9FX1 - chains A and C of the 4 polymer chains in the assembly; structure by electron microscopy, 1.76 A resolution.

# Chain A
Protein: Capsid protein VP1
Organism: Human rhinovirus 89 ATCC VR-1199
Reference sequence: P07210 (POLG_HRV8A); residues 4-288 here correspond to UniProt positions 575-859 (UniProt number = residue number + 571)
Chain sequence (285 residues; each row starts with the number of its first residue):
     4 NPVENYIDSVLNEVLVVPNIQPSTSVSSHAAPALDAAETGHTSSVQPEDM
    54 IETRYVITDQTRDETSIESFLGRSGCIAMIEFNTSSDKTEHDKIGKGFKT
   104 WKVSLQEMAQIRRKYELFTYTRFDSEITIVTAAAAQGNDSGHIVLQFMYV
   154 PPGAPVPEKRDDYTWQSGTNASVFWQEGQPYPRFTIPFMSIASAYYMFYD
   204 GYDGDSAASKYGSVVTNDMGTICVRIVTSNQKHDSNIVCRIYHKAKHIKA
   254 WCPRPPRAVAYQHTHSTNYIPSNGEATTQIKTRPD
What the authors report for this chain:
  - conformationally variable residues (loop rearrangement, side-chain flip): V218 to G223

# Chain C
Protein: Capsid protein VP3
Organism: Human rhinovirus 89 ATCC VR-1199
Reference sequence: P07210 (POLG_HRV8A); residues 21-234 here correspond to UniProt positions 357-570 (UniProt number = residue number + 336)
Chain sequence (214 residues; row label = number of the first residue in the row):
    21 SPSAFPYFHPTKEIFIPGQVRNLIEMCQVDTLIPVNNTQENVRSVNMYTV
    71 DLRTQVDLAKEVFSIPVDIASQPLATTLIGELASYYTHWTGSLRFSFMFC
   121 GSASSTLKLLIAYTPPGVGKPKSRREAMLGTHLVWDVGLQSTASLVVPWV
   171 SASHFRFTTPDTYSSAGYITCWYQTNFVVPDSTPDNAKMVCMVSACKDFC
   221 LRLARDTNLHTQEG

# How chain A and chain C interact
Pairs across the interface (142):
  L18(A) - N42(C)
  V20(A) - K217(C)
  V20(A) - D218(C)
  V20(A) - C220(C)  hydrophobic
  P21(A) - K217(C)
  N22(A) - K217(C)
  I23(A) - D218(C)
  A36(A) - A163(C)
  A36(A) - S164(C)  hydrogen bond (backbone-backbone)
  L37(A) - W155(C)
  L37(A) - Q160(C)
  L37(A) - T162(C)
  L37(A) - A163(C)  hydrophobic
  D38(A) - Q160(C)
  D38(A) - S161(C)
  D38(A) - T162(C)  hydrogen bond (backbone-backbone)
  A39(A) - T162(C)
  A40(A) - M118(C)  hydrophobic
  A40(A) - T162(C)  hydrogen bond (backbone-side chain)
  A40(A) - M212(C)  hydrophobic
  E41(A) - M118(C)
  E41(A) - S161(C)
  E41(A) - T162(C)
  T45(A) - Q48(C)
  T45(A) - V49(C)
  T45(A) - D50(C)  hydrogen bond (side chain-backbone)
  T45(A) - R114(C)
  T45(A) - S214(C)
  S46(A) - R114(C)  hydrogen bond (backbone-side chain)
  S46(A) - S164(C)
  V48(A) - R114(C)  hydrogen bond (backbone-side chain)
  V48(A) - S164(C)
  Q49(A) - R114(C)
  Q49(A) - C216(C)
  Q49(A) - K217(C)  hydrogen bond (side chain-backbone)
  P50(A) - S112(C)
  P50(A) - V166(C)  hydrophobic
  E51(A) - K217(C)  salt bridge
  M53(A) - L153(C)  hydrophobic
  M53(A) - S164(C)
  I54(A) - T151(C)
  I54(A) - P168(C)  hydrophobic
  Q63(A) - T110(C)
  Q63(A) - D218(C)  hydrogen bond (side chain-backbone)
  Q63(A) - C220(C)
  R65(A) - N42(C)  hydrogen bond (backbone-side chain)
  R65(A) - I44(C)
  R65(A) - K217(C)  hydrogen bond (side chain-backbone)
  R65(A) - D218(C)
  R65(A) - F219(C)  hydrogen bond (side chain-backbone)
  R65(A) - C220(C)
  E67(A) - Y106(C)  hydrogen bond (backbone-side chain)
  E67(A) - R222(C)
  T68(A) - N42(C)  hydrogen bond
  T68(A) - L43(C)  hydrogen bond (backbone-backbone)
  T68(A) - I44(C)
  T68(A) - Y106(C)
  T68(A) - L221(C)
  S69(A) - R41(C)
  S69(A) - N42(C)
  I70(A) - V40(C)
  I70(A) - R41(C)  hydrogen bond (backbone-backbone)
  I70(A) - L43(C)  hydrophobic
  F73(A) - L43(C)  hydrophobic
  F73(A) - Y105(C)  hydrophobic
  F73(A) - Y106(C)
  R76(A) - A224(C)
  E110(A) - Q232(C)  hydrogen bond (backbone-side chain)
  M111(A) - Q232(C)
  A112(A) - H230(C)
  A112(A) - Q232(C)  hydrogen bond (backbone-side chain)
  Q113(A) - D226(C)  hydrogen bond
  R116(A) - E101(C)  salt bridge
  R116(A) - Y105(C)  hydrogen bond
  R116(A) - T227(C)
  R116(A) - L229(C)
  R116(A) - H230(C)
  K117(A) - Y105(C)
  L120(A) - L102(C)  hydrophobic
  F121(A) - L43(C)  hydrophobic
  F121(A) - M46(C)  hydrophobic
  R125(A) - P30(C)
  R125(A) - T31(C)  hydrogen bond (side chain-backbone)
  R125(A) - K32(C)
  R125(A) - E33(C)
  Y152(A) - F25(C)  hydrophobic
  A174(A) - A24(C)
  R186(A) - S21(C)
  F187(A) - S21(C)
  F187(A) - P22(C)
  F187(A) - A24(C)  hydrophobic
  T188(A) - S21(C)  hydrogen bond
  T188(A) - P22(C)  hydrogen bond (backbone-backbone)
  T188(A) - S23(C)
  T188(A) - A24(C)  hydrogen bond (backbone-backbone)
  I189(A) - A24(C)  hydrophobic
  I189(A) - F25(C)  hydrophobic
  P190(A) - S23(C)
  P190(A) - F25(C)
  P190(A) - F28(C)  hydrophobic
  F191(A) - F28(C)
  F191(A) - P30(C)
  M192(A) - F25(C)  hydrophobic
  M192(A) - F28(C)  hydrophobic
  S193(A) - T31(C)  hydrogen bond (backbone-side chain)
  I194(A) - T31(C)
  A195(A) - T31(C)
  S196(A) - K32(C)  hydrogen bond (side chain-backbone)
  S196(A) - I34(C)
  K252(A) - E33(C)  salt bridge
  K252(A) - Q39(C)
  A253(A) - Q39(C)
  A253(A) - V40(C)  hydrogen bond (backbone-backbone)
  W254(A) - I36(C)  hydrogen bond (side chain-backbone)
  W254(A) - P37(C)
  W254(A) - G38(C)
  W254(A) - Q39(C)
  C255(A) - P37(C)  hydrogen bond (side chain-backbone)
  C255(A) - G38(C)  hydrogen bond (backbone-backbone)
  P256(A) - V40(C)
  P256(A) - M46(C)  hydrophobic
  P259(A) - L98(C)
  P259(A) - E101(C)
  R260(A) - H230(C)
  V262(A) - H230(C)  hydrogen bond (backbone-side chain)
  Y264(A) - H230(C)
  T280(A) - R63(C)
  T281(A) - R63(C)  hydrogen bond (backbone-side chain)
  I283(A) - V62(C)
  K284(A) - Q92(C)  hydrogen bond (backbone-side chain)
  K284(A) - T96(C)
  K284(A) - L229(C)
  K284(A) - T231(C)
  T285(A) - V62(C)
  T285(A) - Q92(C)
  T285(A) - T96(C)  hydrogen bond
  R286(A) - N57(C)  hydrogen bond (backbone-side chain)
  R286(A) - Q92(C)  hydrogen bond (backbone-side chain)
  P287(A) - N57(C)
  P287(A) - Q59(C)
  D288(A) - N57(C)  hydrogen bond (backbone-backbone)
  D288(A) - T58(C)
Also at the interface, not in a pair above, chain A (75 interface residues in all): S47, T64, Y123, E129, A197, K249, R257, A263, Q282
Also at the interface, not in a pair above, chain C (71 interface residues in all): P54, N56, M67, L165, F175

# Overview
The interface between chain A and chain C involves 75 residues on one side and 71 on the other; the contacts
include 36 hydrogen bonds and 3 salt bridges. Among the polar pairs are E51(A)-K217(C), R116(A)-E101(C) and
K252(A)-E33(C). From the paper: conformational variability at V218(A).
Chain A is Capsid protein VP1 and chain C is Capsid protein VP3, both from Human rhinovirus 89 ATCC VR-1199;
the structure, CryoEM structure of RV-A89, was determined by electron microscopy, deposited together with
9FX9.
